PDB entry 1UJQ | X-ray diffraction, 2.10 A resolution | chains A and B of the 4 polymer chains in the assembly

Chain A (and B):
Molecule: Probable methylisocitrate lyase
Organism: Salmonella enterica subsp. enterica serovar Typhimurium
Notes: EC 4.1.3.30; chain B of this document is another copy of the same molecule, construct and numbering; everything in this record applies to it too
UniProtKB: Q56062 (PRPB_SALTY); residues 2-295 here correspond to UniProt positions 1-294 (UniProt number = residue number - 1)
Chain sequence (305 residues; numbered -1 to 303; the number before each row is that of its first residue; numbers below 1 keep their minus sign (Met-1 is residue -1)):
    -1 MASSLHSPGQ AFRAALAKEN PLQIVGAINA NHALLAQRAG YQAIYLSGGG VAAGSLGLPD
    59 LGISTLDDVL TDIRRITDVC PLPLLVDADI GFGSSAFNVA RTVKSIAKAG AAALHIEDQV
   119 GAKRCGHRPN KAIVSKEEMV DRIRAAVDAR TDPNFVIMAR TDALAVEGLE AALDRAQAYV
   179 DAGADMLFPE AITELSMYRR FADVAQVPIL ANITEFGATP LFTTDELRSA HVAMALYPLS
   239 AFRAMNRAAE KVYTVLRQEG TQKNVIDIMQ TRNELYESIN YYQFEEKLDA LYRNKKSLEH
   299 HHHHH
Disordered / not traced: -1 to 3, 119-129, 287-303 (chain B: -1 to 4, 119-129, 284-303)
Construct notes: cloning artifact (-1 to 1); expression tag (296-303)

How chain A and chain B interact:
Contacting residue pairs (165; chain A residue first):
  Glu17(A) with Arg255(B), salt bridge
  Gln21(A) with Leu254(B), hydrogen bond (side chain-backbone); Arg255(B), hydrogen bond; Gly258(B)
  Val23(A) with Tyr251(B), hydrophobic; Leu254(B), hydrophobic
  Gly24(A) with Tyr251(B), hydrogen bond (backbone-side chain)
  Ala25(A) with Tyr251(B)
  Asn27(A) with Gly52(B); Met243(B)
  Ala28(A) with Gly52(B); Ser53(B); Leu54(B); Gly55(B)
  Asn29(A) with Ala51(B), hydrogen bond (side chain-backbone); Gly52(B), hydrogen bond (backbone-backbone); Phe240(B); Asn244(B)
  His30(A) with Met243(B); Asn244(B); Ala247(B); Tyr251(B)
  Leu32(A) with Gly55(B)
  Leu33(A) with Asn244(B); Glu248(B); Tyr251(B), hydrophobic
  Ala34(A) with Tyr251(B)
  Ala37(A) with Tyr251(B), hydrophobic; Arg255(B)
  Gly38(A) with Arg255(B), hydrogen bond (backbone-side chain)
  Tyr39(A) with Tyr251(B), hydrogen bond (side chain-backbone); Leu254(B); Arg255(B), hydrogen bond (side chain-backbone)
  Ala51(A) with Asn29(B), hydrogen bond (backbone-side chain); Ile277(B), hydrophobic
  Gly52(A) with Asn27(B); Ala28(B); Asn29(B), hydrogen bond (backbone-backbone)
  Ser53(A) with Ala28(B); Arg73(B), hydrogen bond
  Leu54(A) with Ala28(B); Val77(B)
  Gly55(A) with Ala28(B); Leu32(B); Val77(B); Ile277(B)
  Leu56(A) with Val77(B), hydrophobic; Ile277(B)
  Pro57(A) with Ile277(B), hydrophobic; Tyr279(B), hydrophobic; Phe282(B), hydrophobic
  Leu59(A) with Tyr279(B); Phe282(B), hydrophobic
  Ile61(A) with Phe282(B), hydrophobic
  Asp66(A) with Arg73(B), hydrogen bond (backbone-side chain)
  Thr69(A) with Arg73(B)
  Asp70(A) with Arg73(B), salt bridge
  Arg73(A) with Ser53(B), hydrogen bond; Asp66(B), hydrogen bond (side chain-backbone); Thr69(B); Asp70(B), salt bridge; Arg73(B)
  Val77(A) with Leu54(B); Gly55(B); Leu56(B), hydrophobic
  Ile211(A) with Gln260(B)
  Glu213(A) with Gln260(B); Ile264(B); Met267(B)
  Phe214(A) with Gln268(B); Thr269(B); Arg270(B), hydrogen bond (backbone-side chain)
  Leu219(A) with Thr259(B); Gln260(B); Lys261(B); Ile264(B), hydrophobic
  Thr221(A) with Gly258(B); Lys261(B)
  Thr222(A) with Gly258(B), hydrogen bond (backbone-backbone)
  Tyr235(A) with Leu254(B), hydrophobic; Gln260(B)
  Ser238(A) with Val250(B); Met267(B)
  Ala239(A) with Ala247(B), hydrophobic; Val250(B); Tyr251(B)
  Phe240(A) with Asn29(B); Leu273(B), hydrophobic
  Arg241(A) with Met267(B); Gln268(B), hydrogen bond (backbone-backbone)
  Ala242(A) with Ala246(B); Val250(B), hydrophobic; Ile266(B)
  Met243(A) with Asn27(B); His30(B); Met243(B)
  Asn244(A) with Asn29(B); His30(B); Leu33(B); Gln268(B)
  Arg245(A) with Asp265(B), hydrogen bond (side chain-backbone); Ile266(B); Met267(B), hydrogen bond (side chain-backbone); Gln268(B); Glu272(B), salt bridge
  Ala246(A) with Ala242(B); Ala246(B), hydrophobic
  Ala247(A) with His30(B); Ala239(B), hydrophobic
  Glu248(A) with Leu33(B)
  Val250(A) with Ser238(B); Ala239(B); Ala242(B), hydrophobic
  Tyr251(A) with Val23(B), hydrophobic; Gly24(B), hydrogen bond (side chain-backbone); Ala25(B); His30(B); Leu33(B), hydrophobic; Ala37(B), hydrophobic; Tyr39(B), hydrogen bond (backbone-side chain); Ala239(B)
  Leu254(A) with Gln21(B), hydrogen bond (backbone-side chain); Val23(B), hydrophobic; Tyr39(B); Tyr235(B), hydrophobic
  Arg255(A) with Glu17(B), salt bridge; Gln21(B), hydrogen bond; Ala37(B); Gly38(B), hydrogen bond (side chain-backbone); Tyr39(B), hydrogen bond (backbone-side chain)
  Gly258(A) with Gln21(B); Thr221(B); Thr222(B), hydrogen bond (backbone-backbone)
  Thr259(A) with Leu219(B)
  Gln260(A) with Ile211(B); Glu213(B); Tyr235(B)
  Lys261(A) with Leu219(B)
  Ile264(A) with Glu213(B); Leu219(B), hydrophobic
  Asp265(A) with Arg245(B), hydrogen bond (backbone-side chain)
  Ile266(A) with Ala242(B); Arg245(B)
  Met267(A) with Glu213(B); Ser238(B); Arg241(B); Arg245(B), hydrogen bond (backbone-side chain)
  Gln268(A) with Phe214(B); Arg241(B), hydrogen bond (backbone-backbone); Asn244(B); Arg245(B)
  Thr269(A) with Phe214(B)
  Arg270(A) with Phe214(B), hydrogen bond (side chain-backbone)
  Glu272(A) with Arg245(B), salt bridge
  Ile277(A) with Gly55(B); Leu56(B); Pro57(B), hydrophobic
  Tyr279(A) with Pro57(B), hydrophobic; Leu59(B)
  Phe282(A) with Leu56(B), hydrophobic; Pro57(B), hydrophobic; Leu59(B), hydrophobic; Ile61(B), hydrophobic
  Glu283(A) with Leu59(B)
  Leu286(A) with Leu59(B), hydrophobic
Also at the interface, not in a pair above, chain A (73 interface residues in all): Gln40, Gly215, Phe220, Thr252, Leu273
Also at the interface, not in a pair above, chain B (71 interface residues in all): Ala34, Gln40, Gly215, Phe220, Glu283

Overview:
73 residues of chain A face 71 of chain B across their interface; the contacts include 30 hydrogen bonds and 6
salt bridges. Polar pairs include Glu17(A)-Arg255(B), Asp70(A)-Arg73(B) and Arg245(A)-Glu272(B).
Chain A and chain B are both Probable methylisocitrate lyase (Salmonella enterica subsp. enterica serovar
Typhimurium); the structure, Crystal structure of 2-methylisocitrate lyase (PrpB) from Salmonella enterica
serovar typhimurium, was determined by X-ray diffraction (same publication as 1O5Q).
